PDB entry 7Z6O | X-ray diffraction, 3.70 A resolution | chains A and C of the 4 polymer chains in the assembly

[Chain A]
Protein: X-ray repair cross-complementing protein 6
Source organism: Homo sapiens
Notes: EC 3.6.4.-, 4.2.99.-
UniProtKB: P12956 (XRCC6_HUMAN); residue numbers follow UniProt; this construct covers 1-609
Amino-acid sequence (609 residues; each row starts with the number of its first residue):
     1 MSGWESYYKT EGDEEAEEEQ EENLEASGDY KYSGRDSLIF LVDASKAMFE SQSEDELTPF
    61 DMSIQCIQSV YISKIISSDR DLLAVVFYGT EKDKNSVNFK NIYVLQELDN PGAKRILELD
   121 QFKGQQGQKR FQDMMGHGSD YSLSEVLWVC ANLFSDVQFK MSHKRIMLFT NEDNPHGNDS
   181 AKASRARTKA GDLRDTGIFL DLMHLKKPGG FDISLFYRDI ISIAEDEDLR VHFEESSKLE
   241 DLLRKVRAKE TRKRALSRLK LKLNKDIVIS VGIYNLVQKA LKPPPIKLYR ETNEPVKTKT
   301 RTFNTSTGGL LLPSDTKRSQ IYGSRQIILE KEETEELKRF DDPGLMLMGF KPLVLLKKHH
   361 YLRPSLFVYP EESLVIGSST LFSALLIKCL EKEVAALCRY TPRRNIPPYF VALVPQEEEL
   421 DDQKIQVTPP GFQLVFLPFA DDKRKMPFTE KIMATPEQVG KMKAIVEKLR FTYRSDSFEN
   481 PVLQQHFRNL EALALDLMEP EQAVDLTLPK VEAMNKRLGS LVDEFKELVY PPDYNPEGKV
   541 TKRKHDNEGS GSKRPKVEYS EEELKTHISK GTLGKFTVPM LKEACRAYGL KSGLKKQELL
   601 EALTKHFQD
Disordered / not traced: 1-33, 535-609
Swiss-Prot annotation at these positions:
  - region: Val-578 to Glu-583 (Interaction with BAX)
  - active site: Lys-31 (Schiff-base intermediate with DNA)
  - modified residue: Ser-2 (N-acetylserine), Ser-6 (Phosphoserine), Ser-27 (Phosphoserine), Lys-31 (N6-acetyllysine), Ser-51 (Phosphoserine), Ser-306 (Phosphoserine), Lys-317 (N6-acetyllysine), Lys-331 (N6-acetyllysine), Lys-338 (N6-acetyllysine), Thr-455 (Phosphothreonine), Lys-461 (N6-acetyllysine), Ser-477 (Phosphoserine), Ser-520 (Phosphoserine), Lys-539 (N6-acetyllysine), Lys-542 (N6-acetyllysine), Lys-544 (N6-acetyllysine), Ser-550 (Phosphoserine), Lys-553 (N6-acetyllysine), Lys-556 (N6-acetyllysine), Ser-560 (Phosphoserine) and 1 more in UniProt
  - cross-link (Glycyl lysine isopeptide (Lys-Gly)): Lys-287 (interchain with G-Cter in SUMO2), Lys-317 (interchain with G-Cter in SUMO2), Lys-556 (interchain with G-Cter in SUMO2)
  - mutagenesis: Lys-31 (K31A: Diminishes the ability to form a Schiff base. Abolishes adduct formation; when associated with A-160 and A-164), Lys-160 (K160A: Abolishes adduct formation; when associated with A-31 and A-160), Lys-164 (K164A: Abolishes adduct formation; when associated with A-31 and A-164), Lys-539 (K539Q: Complete loss of suppression of BAX-induced apoptosis; K539R: No effect on suppression of BAX-induced apoptosis), Lys-542 (K542Q: Complete loss of suppression of BAX-induced apoptosis; K542R: No effect on suppression of BAX-induced apoptosis), Lys-544 (K544R: No effect on suppression of BAX-induced apoptosis), Lys-553 (K553Q: Partial loss of suppression of BAX-induced apoptosis; K553R: No effect on suppression of BAX-induced apoptosis), Lys-556 (K556R: No effect on suppression of BAX-induced apoptosis), Lys-570 (K570R: Loss of methylation; loss of anti-apoptotic activity; no effect on XRCC5 stabilization)
Ligand contacts: inositol hexakisphosphate (IHP): Lys-357, His-359, His-360, Lys-443, Lys-445
From the paper describing this entry:
  - binding site for inositol hexakisphosphate: Lys-357, His-359, Lys-443, Lys-445

[Chain C]
Molecule: 21-nt DNA strand
Sequence (21 nucleotides; numbered 1 to 21; the number before each row is that of its first residue):
     1 GTTTTTAGTT TATTGGGCGC G
Disordered / not traced: 14-21

[Interface between chain A and chain C]
Pairs across the interface (10):
  Ser-78(A) with DT4(C), phosphate contact
  Arg-80(A) with DT2(C), phosphate contact; DT3(C), salt bridge to the phosphate
  Leu-256(A) with DT5(C), sugar contact; DT6(C), phosphate contact
  Asn-275(A) with DT5(C), sugar contact
  Gln-278(A) with DT6(C), hydrogen bond to the phosphate
  Lys-338(A) with DG8(C), salt bridge to the phosphate
  Arg-363(A) with DT6(C), salt bridge to the phosphate
  Arg-403(A) with DT6(C), sugar contact
Other interface residues (no listed pair), chain A (10 interface residues in all): Arg-254, Ile-406
Other interface residues (no listed pair), chain C (7 interface residues in all): DA7

[Overview]
10 residues of chain A and 7 residues of chain C are in contact; the contacts include 1 hydrogen bond and 3
salt bridges. Polar contacts include Gln-278(A)/DT6(C), Arg-80(A)/DT3(C) and Lys-338(A)/DG8(C). Bound to chain
A: inositol hexakisphosphate. From the paper: a binding site for inositol hexakisphosphate at Lys-357(A),
His-359(A) and Lys-443(A) among others.
Here chain A is X-ray repair cross-complementing protein 6 (Homo sapiens) and chain C is a 21-nt DNA strand.
Entry 7Z6O (X-Ray studies of Ku70/80 reveal the binding site for IP6) was determined by X-ray diffraction
(same publication as 7ZVT and 7ZT6).
